Entry 6E9O (X-ray diffraction, 3.50 A resolution); this record covers chain B.

== Chain B ==
Name: D-galactonate transport
Organism: Escherichia coli
UniProt: J7QAK3 (J7QAK3_ECOLX); residues 1-445 here = UniProt positions 1-445
Amino-acid sequence (460 residues; numbered 1 to 460; the number before each row is that of its first residue):
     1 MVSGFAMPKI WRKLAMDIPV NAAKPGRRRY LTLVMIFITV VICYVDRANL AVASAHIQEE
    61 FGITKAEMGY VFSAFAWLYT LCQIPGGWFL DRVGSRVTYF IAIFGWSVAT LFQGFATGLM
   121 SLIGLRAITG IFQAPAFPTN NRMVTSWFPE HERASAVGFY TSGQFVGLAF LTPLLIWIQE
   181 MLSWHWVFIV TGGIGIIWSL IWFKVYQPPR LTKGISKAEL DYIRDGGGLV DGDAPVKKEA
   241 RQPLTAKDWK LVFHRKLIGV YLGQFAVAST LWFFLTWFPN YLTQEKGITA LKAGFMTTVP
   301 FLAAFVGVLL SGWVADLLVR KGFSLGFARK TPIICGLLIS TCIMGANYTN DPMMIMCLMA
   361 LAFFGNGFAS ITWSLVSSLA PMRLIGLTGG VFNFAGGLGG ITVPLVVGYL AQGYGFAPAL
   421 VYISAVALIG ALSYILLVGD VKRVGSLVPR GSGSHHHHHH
Not modelled in the structure: 1-23, 231-242, 290-294, 443-460
Sequence notes: engineered mutation Q133 (Glu in J7QAK3); expression tag (446-460)
Small-molecule neighbours: D-galactonic acid (J0M): Y44, R47, Y79, F137, T161, Q164, Q264, V267, A268, L271, W272, S370, W373, N393
What the authors report for this chain:
  - binding site for D-galactonic acid: Y44, R47, Y79, F137, Q164, Q264, S370, W373, N393
  - specificity-determining residues: Q264, N393 (proposed by the authors, not directly observed)
  - contacts within the chain: W373-S377

== Summary ==
Chain B binds D-galactonic acid. From the paper: a binding site for D-galactonic acid at Y44, R47 and Y79
among others; specificity determinants Q264 and N393.
Chain B is D-galactonate transport (Escherichia coli); the structure, E. coli D-galactonate:proton symporter
mutant E133Q in the outward substrate-bound form, was determined by X-ray diffraction, deposited together with
6E9N.
